PDB entry 5VKE | X-ray diffraction, 2.37 A resolution | chains A and B of the 3 polymer chains in the assembly

== Chain A ==
Molecule: Antibody Light Chain
Organism: Mus musculus
Notes: antibody fragment or engineered binder
Amino-acid sequence (219 residues; row label = number of the first residue in the row):
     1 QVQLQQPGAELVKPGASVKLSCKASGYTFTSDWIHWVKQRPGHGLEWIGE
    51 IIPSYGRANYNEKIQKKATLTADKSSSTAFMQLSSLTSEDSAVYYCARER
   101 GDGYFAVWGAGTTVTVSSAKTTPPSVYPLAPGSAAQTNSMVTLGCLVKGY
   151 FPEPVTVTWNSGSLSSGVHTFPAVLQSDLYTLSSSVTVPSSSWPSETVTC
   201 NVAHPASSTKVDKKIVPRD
Disulfides: C22-C96

== Chain B ==
Molecule: Antibody Heavy Chain
Organism: Mus musculus
Notes: antibody fragment or engineered binder
Amino-acid sequence (212 residues; numbered 1 to 212; the number before each row is that of its first residue):
     1 DILLTQSPAILSVSPGERVSFSCRASQSIGTDIHWYQQRTNGSPRLLIKY
    51 ASESISGIPSRFSGSGSGTDFTLSINSVESEDIANYYCQQSNRWPFTFGS
   101 GTKLEIKRADAAPTVSIFPPSSEQLTSGGASVVCFLNNFYPKDINVKWKI
   151 DGSERQNGVLNSWTDQDSKDSTYSMSSTLTLTKDEYERHNSYTCEATHKT
   201 STSPIVKSFNRN
Disulfides: C23-C88, C134-C194
Residues lining bound ligands: 1EM ((1S)-2-hydroxy-1-[(nonanoyloxy)methyl]ethyl myristate): T31, Y50, E53

== Chain A / chain B interface ==
Residue-residue contacts (69):
  H35(A) - F96(B)
  Q39(A) - Q38(B)  hydrogen bond
  Q39(A) - Y87(B)
  H43(A) - Y87(B)
  G44(A) - Y87(B)
  L45(A) - Y87(B)  hydrophobic
  L45(A) - F98(B)  hydrophobic
  W47(A) - W94(B)  hydrophobic
  W47(A) - P95(B)  hydrophobic
  W47(A) - F96(B)
  E50(A) - W94(B)  hydrogen bond
  N59(A) - W94(B)
  Y60(A) - W94(B)
  E62(A) - D1(B)
  E62(A) - W94(B)
  Y95(A) - Q38(B)  hydrogen bond
  Y95(A) - G42(B)  hydrogen bond (side chain-backbone)
  Y95(A) - S43(B)
  E99(A) - F96(B)
  D102(A) - Y50(B)  hydrogen bond (backbone-side chain)
  G103(A) - H34(B)  hydrogen bond (backbone-side chain)
  G103(A) - Q89(B)  hydrogen bond (backbone-side chain)
  G103(A) - S91(B)
  G103(A) - F96(B)
  Y104(A) - H34(B)
  Y104(A) - Y36(B)
  Y104(A) - L46(B)  hydrophobic
  Y104(A) - K49(B)  hydrogen bond
  Y104(A) - Y50(B)  hydrophobic
  F105(A) - Y36(B)  hydrogen bond (backbone-side chain)
  F105(A) - L46(B)
  F105(A) - Q89(B)
  F105(A) - F98(B)  hydrophobic
  W108(A) - Y36(B)
  W108(A) - P44(B)
  G109(A) - S43(B)  hydrogen bond (backbone-side chain)
  A110(A) - S43(B)
  Y127(A) - S121(B)
  Y127(A) - Q124(B)
  P128(A) - S121(B)
  P128(A) - E123(B)
  L129(A) - F118(B)
  L129(A) - V133(B)  hydrophobic
  A130(A) - F118(B)
  T142(A) - S116(B)
  T142(A) - F118(B)
  L146(A) - S131(B)
  L146(A) - V133(B)  hydrophobic
  S165(A) - K169(B)
  H169(A) - N137(B)
  H169(A) - N138(B)  hydrogen bond
  H169(A) - D167(B)  salt bridge
  H169(A) - S174(B)
  F171(A) - F135(B)  hydrophobic
  F171(A) - N137(B)
  F171(A) - S162(B)
  F171(A) - T164(B)
  F171(A) - S174(B)
  F171(A) - M175(B)
  F171(A) - S176(B)
  P172(A) - S162(B)  hydrogen bond (backbone-side chain)
  P172(A) - W163(B)
  V174(A) - L160(B)  hydrophobic
  V174(A) - N161(B)
  S183(A) - F135(B)
  S184(A) - F135(B)
  S185(A) - F135(B)
  S185(A) - N137(B)  hydrogen bond
  R218(A) - P120(B)
Also at the interface, not in a pair above, chain A (45 interface residues in all): V37, A106, P131, G132, L143, G144, K148, V168, T170, Q176, K213
Also at the interface, not in a pair above, chain B (41 interface residues in all): P119, S127, T178

== Summary ==
45 residues of chain A face 41 of chain B across their interface; the contacts include 13 hydrogen bonds and 1
salt bridge. Among the polar pairs are H169(A)-D167(B), Q39(A)-Q38(B) and E50(A)-W94(B). Ligands of chain B:
compound 1EM.
Here chain A is Antibody Light Chain and chain B is Antibody Heavy Chain, both from Mus musculus. Entry 5VKE
(Open conformation of KcsA deep-inactivated) was determined by X-ray diffraction, deposited together with 5VK6
and 5VKH.
